9DNB - chains A and B of the 3 polymer chains in the assembly; structure by electron microscopy, 3.00 A resolution.

[Chain A]
Protein: Dynein heavy chain, cytoplasmic
From: Saccharomyces cerevisiae
Reference sequence: P36022 (DYHC_YEAST); the construct has insertions or renumbered stretches relative to UniProt, so the offset changes along the chain: 1221-1494 = UniProt 1219-1492; 1510-4092 = UniProt 1510-4092
Chain sequence (2875 residues; each row starts with the number of its first residue; note: 15 numbers in that range are skipped by the numbering (no residue carries them; nothing is unmodelled there); a row labelled like 1494A-1494Q holds insertion residues (1494A, then the next letters in order)):
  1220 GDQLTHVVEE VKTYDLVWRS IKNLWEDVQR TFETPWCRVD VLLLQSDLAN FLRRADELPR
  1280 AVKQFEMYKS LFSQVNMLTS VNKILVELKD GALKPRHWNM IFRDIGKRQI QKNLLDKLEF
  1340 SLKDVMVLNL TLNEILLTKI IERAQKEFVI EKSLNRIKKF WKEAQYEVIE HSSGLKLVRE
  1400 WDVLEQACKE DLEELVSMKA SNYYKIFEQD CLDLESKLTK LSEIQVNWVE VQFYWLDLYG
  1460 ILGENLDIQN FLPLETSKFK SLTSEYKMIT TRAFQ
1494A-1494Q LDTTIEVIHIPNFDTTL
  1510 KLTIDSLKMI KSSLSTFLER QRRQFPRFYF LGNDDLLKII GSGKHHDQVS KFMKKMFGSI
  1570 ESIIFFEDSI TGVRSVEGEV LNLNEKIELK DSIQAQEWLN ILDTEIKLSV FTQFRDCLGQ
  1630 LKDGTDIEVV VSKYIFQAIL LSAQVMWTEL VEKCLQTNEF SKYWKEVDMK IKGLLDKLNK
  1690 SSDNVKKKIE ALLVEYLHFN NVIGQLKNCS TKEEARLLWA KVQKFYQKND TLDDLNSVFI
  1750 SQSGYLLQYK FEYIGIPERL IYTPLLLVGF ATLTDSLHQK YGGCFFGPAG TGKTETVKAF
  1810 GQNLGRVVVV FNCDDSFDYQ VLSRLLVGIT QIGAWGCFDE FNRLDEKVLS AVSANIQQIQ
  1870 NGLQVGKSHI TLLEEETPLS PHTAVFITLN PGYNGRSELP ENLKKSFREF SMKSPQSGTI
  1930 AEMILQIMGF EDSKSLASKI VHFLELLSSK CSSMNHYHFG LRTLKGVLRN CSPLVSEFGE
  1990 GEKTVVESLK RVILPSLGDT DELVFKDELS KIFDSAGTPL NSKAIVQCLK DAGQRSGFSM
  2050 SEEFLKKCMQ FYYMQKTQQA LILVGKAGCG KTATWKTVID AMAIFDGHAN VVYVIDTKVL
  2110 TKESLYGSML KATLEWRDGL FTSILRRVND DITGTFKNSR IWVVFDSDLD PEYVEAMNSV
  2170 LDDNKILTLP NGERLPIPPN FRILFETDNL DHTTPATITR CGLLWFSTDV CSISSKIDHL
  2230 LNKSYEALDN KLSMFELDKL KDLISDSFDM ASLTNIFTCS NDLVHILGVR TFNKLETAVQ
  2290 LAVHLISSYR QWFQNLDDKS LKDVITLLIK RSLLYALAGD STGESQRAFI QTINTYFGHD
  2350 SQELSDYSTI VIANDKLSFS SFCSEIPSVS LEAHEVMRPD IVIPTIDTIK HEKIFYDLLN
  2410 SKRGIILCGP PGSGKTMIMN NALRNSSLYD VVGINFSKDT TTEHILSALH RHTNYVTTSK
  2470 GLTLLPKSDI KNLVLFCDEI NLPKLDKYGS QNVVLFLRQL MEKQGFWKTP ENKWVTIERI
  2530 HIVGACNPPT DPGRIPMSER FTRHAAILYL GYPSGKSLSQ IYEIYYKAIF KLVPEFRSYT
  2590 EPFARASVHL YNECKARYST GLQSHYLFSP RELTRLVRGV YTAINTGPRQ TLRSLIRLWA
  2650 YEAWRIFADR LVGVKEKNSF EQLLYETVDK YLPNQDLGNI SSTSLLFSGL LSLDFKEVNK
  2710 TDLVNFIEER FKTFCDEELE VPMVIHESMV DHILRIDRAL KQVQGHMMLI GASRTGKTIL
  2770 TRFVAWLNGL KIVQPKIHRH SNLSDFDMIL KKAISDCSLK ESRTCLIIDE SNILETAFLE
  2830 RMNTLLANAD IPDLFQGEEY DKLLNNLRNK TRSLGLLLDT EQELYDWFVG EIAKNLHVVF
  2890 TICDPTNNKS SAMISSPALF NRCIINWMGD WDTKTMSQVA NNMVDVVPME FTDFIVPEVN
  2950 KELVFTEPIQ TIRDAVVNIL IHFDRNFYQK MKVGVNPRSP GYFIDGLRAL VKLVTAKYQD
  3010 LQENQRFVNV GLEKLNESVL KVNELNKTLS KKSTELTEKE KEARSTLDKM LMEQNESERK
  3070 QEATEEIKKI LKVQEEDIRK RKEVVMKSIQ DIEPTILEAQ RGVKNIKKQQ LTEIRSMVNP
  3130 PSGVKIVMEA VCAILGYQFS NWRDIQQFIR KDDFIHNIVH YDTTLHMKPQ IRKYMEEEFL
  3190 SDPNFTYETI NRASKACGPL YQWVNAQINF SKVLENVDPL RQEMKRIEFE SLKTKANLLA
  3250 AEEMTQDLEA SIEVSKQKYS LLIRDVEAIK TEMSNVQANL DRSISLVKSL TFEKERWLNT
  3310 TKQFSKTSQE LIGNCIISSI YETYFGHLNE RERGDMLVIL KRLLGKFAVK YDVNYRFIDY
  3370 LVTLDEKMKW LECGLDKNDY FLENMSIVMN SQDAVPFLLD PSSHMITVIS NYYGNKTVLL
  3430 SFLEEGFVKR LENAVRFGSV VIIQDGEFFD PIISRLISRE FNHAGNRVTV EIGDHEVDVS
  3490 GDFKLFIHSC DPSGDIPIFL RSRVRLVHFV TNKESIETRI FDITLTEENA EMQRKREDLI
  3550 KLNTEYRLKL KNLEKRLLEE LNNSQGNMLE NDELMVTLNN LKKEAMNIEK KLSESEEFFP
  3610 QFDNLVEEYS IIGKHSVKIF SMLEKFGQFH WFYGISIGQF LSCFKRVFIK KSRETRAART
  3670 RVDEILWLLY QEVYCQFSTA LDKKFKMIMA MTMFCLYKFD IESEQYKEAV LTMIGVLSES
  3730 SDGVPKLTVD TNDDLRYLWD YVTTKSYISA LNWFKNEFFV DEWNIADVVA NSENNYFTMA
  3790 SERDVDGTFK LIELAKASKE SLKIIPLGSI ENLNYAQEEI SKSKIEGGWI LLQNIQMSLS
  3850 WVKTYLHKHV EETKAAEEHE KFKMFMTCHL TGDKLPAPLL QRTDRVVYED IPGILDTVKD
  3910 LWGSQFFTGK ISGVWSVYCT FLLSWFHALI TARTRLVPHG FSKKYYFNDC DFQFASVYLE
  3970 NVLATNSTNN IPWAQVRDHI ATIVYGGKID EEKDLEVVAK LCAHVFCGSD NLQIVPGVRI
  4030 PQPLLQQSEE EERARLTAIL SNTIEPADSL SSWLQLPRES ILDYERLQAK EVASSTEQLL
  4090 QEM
Unresolved in the structure: 1220-1432, 1494A-1494Q, 2025-2029, 2238-2244, 2347-2349, 2362-2365, 2468-2470, 2683-2685, 3035-3288, 3574-3581, 3660-3668, 3738-3740, 3862-3867, 3915-3921, 4092
Differences from the reference sequence: expression tag (1220); conflict Phe-1575 (Leu in P36022), Ser-1578 (Phe in P36022), Glu-1668 (Gln in P36022), Val-1777 (Ile in P36022), Val-1984 (Ile in P36022), Val-2936 (Ile in P36022), Gln-3266 (Arg in P36022), Gly-3343 (Ala in P36022), Val-3444 (Ile in P36022), Arg-3556 (Lys in P36022), Asp-3742 (Asn in P36022), Val-3895 (Phe in P36022), Asp-4072 (Asn in P36022)
Metal / ion sites: Mg2+: Thr-1803, Asp-1848, Glu-1849 (together with ADP)
Residues lining bound ligands:
  - ADP (adenosine-5'-diphosphate), molecule 1: Leu-1769, Ile-1770, Thr-1772, Ala-1798, Gly-1799, Thr-1800, Gly-1801, Lys-1802, Thr-1803, Glu-1804, Asp-1848, Glu-1849, Ile-1929, Leu-1970, Arg-1971, Lys-1974, Arg-1978, Asp-2172, Arg-2209
  - ADP, molecule 2: Val-2391, Ile-2392, Thr-2394, Thr-2397, Pro-2420, Gly-2421, Ser-2422, Gly-2423, Lys-2424, Thr-2425, Met-2426, Pro-2562, Ile-2570, Tyr-2571, Tyr-2574, Pro-2619, Arg-2620, Thr-2623
  - ADP, molecule 3: Val-2730, Pro-2731, Met-2732, Val-2733, His-2735, Met-2738, Ala-2761, Ser-2762, Arg-2763, Thr-2764, Gly-2765, Lys-2766, Thr-2767, Ile-2768, Thr-2890, Cys-2892, Trp-2920, Val-2928, Ile-2993, Arg-2997, Arg-3512
  - ATP (adenosine-5'-triphosphate): Phe-2047, Ser-2048, Phe-2053, Ala-2076, Gly-2077, Cys-2078, Gly-2079, Lys-2080, Thr-2081, Ala-2082, Glu-2195, Asp-2197, Val-2219, Cys-2220, Ser-2224, Lys-2225, His-2228, Leu-2229, Phe-2281, Glu-2285, Arg-2507, Glu-2511, Arg-2549, Arg-2552
From the paper describing this entry:
  - mutagenesis - D2868K: increased catalytic activity
  - mutagenesis - D2868K: unchanged binding to Lis1 (citing earlier work)

[Chain B]
Protein: Nuclear distribution protein PAC1
From: Saccharomyces cerevisiae
Reference sequence: P39946 (LIS1_YEAST); residues 1-494 here = UniProt positions 1-494
Chain sequence (495 residues; each row starts with the number of its first residue; numbering starts at 0):
     0 GMTNWQQQLP LTDTQKNELD KSVLRYLNWN YKQTVRHEHA QDYESVRHAI VTLSGFLLQE
    60 SVDRQEFISN NDTSNESMVD IDELLLPKKW NSIVRLQKKI IELEQNTETL VSQIKDLNTQ
   120 VSELAQFKPT TSNGTSAHNV LKWIPRNLPS CLINVESSVT SVKLHPNLPI VFVATDHGKL
   180 YAFDLFNYTI PLASLQSHTK AITSMDVLFT NYTNSSKKNY LVIVTASKDL QIHVFKWVSE
   240 ECKFQQIRSL LGHEHIVSAV KIWQKNNDVH IASCSRDQTV KIWDFHNGWS LKTFQPHSQW
   300 VRSIDVLGDY IISGSHDTTL RLTHWPSGNG LSVGTGHEFP IEKVKFIHFI EDSPEIRFRT
   360 PSTDRYKNWG MQYCVSASRD RTIKIWEIPL PTLMAHRAPI PNPTDSNFRC VLTLKGHLSW
   420 VRDISIRGQY LFSCADDKSV RCWDLNTGQC LHVWEKLHTG FVNCLDLDVD FDSNVTPRQM
   480 MVTGGLDCKS NVFMR
Unresolved in the structure: 0-138, 214-215, 351-354, 393-396, 401-404
Differences from the reference sequence: expression tag (0)
From the paper describing this entry:
  - mutagenesis - R275A/R301A/R378A/W419A/K437A: abolished catalytic activity with Dynein heavy chain, cytoplasmic (chain A)
  - mutagenesis - R275A/R301A/R378A/W419A/K437A: abolished binding to Dynein heavy chain, cytoplasmic (chain A) (citing earlier work)

[Chain A / chain B interface]
Contacting residue pairs (15; chain A residue first):
  Pro-2937(A) with Gln-245(B)
  Glu-2939(A) with Gln-245(B); Arg-247(B), salt bridge; Ser-248(B), hydrogen bond (backbone-backbone)
  Phe-2940(A) with Ser-248(B)
  Gln-2959(A) with Asn-286(B), hydrogen bond; Trp-288(B)
  Thr-2960(A) with Arg-247(B); Asn-286(B)
  Arg-2962(A) with Ile-246(B)
  Gln-3008(A) with Leu-194(B)
  Gln-3011(A) with Gln-195(B); Ser-196(B)
  Arg-3015(A) with Gln-195(B)
  Asn-3018(A) with Thr-198(B), hydrogen bond (side chain-backbone)
Other interface residues (no listed pair), chain A (16 interface residues in all): Val-2935, Val-2936, Met-2938, Thr-2941, Tyr-3007, Gln-3014
Other interface residues (no listed pair), chain B (14 interface residues in all): Lys-199, His-232, Gln-244, Gly-287

[Overview]
16 residues of chain A and 14 residues of chain B are in contact, with 3 hydrogen bonds and 1 salt bridge.
Polar pairs include Glu-2939(A)/Arg-247(B), Gln-2959(A)/Asn-286(B) and Asn-3018(A)/Thr-198(B). The paper
reports that D2868K of chain A increases catalytic activity; R275A/R301A/R378A/W419A/K437A of chain B abolish
catalytic activity with Dynein heavy chain, cytoplasmic (chain A).
Here chain A is Dynein heavy chain, cytoplasmic and chain B is Nuclear distribution protein PAC1, both from
Saccharomyces cerevisiae. Entry 9DNB (CryoEM structures of yeast cytoplasmic dynein in the presence of ATP and
Lis1) was determined by electron microscopy (same publication as 9DJ7, 9DJU, 9DJZ, 9DK0, 9DKH, 9DKM and 6
further entries).
